PDB entry 9MSE | electron microscopy, 2.70 A resolution | chains I and J of the 16 polymer chains in the assembly

# Chain I
Name: DNA-directed RNA polymerase subunit beta
Source organism: Escherichia coli
Notes: EC 2.7.7.6
Reference sequence: P0A8V2 (RPOB_ECOLI); numbering as in UniProt (aligned over 1-1342)
Sequence (1342 residues; each row starts with the number of its first residue):
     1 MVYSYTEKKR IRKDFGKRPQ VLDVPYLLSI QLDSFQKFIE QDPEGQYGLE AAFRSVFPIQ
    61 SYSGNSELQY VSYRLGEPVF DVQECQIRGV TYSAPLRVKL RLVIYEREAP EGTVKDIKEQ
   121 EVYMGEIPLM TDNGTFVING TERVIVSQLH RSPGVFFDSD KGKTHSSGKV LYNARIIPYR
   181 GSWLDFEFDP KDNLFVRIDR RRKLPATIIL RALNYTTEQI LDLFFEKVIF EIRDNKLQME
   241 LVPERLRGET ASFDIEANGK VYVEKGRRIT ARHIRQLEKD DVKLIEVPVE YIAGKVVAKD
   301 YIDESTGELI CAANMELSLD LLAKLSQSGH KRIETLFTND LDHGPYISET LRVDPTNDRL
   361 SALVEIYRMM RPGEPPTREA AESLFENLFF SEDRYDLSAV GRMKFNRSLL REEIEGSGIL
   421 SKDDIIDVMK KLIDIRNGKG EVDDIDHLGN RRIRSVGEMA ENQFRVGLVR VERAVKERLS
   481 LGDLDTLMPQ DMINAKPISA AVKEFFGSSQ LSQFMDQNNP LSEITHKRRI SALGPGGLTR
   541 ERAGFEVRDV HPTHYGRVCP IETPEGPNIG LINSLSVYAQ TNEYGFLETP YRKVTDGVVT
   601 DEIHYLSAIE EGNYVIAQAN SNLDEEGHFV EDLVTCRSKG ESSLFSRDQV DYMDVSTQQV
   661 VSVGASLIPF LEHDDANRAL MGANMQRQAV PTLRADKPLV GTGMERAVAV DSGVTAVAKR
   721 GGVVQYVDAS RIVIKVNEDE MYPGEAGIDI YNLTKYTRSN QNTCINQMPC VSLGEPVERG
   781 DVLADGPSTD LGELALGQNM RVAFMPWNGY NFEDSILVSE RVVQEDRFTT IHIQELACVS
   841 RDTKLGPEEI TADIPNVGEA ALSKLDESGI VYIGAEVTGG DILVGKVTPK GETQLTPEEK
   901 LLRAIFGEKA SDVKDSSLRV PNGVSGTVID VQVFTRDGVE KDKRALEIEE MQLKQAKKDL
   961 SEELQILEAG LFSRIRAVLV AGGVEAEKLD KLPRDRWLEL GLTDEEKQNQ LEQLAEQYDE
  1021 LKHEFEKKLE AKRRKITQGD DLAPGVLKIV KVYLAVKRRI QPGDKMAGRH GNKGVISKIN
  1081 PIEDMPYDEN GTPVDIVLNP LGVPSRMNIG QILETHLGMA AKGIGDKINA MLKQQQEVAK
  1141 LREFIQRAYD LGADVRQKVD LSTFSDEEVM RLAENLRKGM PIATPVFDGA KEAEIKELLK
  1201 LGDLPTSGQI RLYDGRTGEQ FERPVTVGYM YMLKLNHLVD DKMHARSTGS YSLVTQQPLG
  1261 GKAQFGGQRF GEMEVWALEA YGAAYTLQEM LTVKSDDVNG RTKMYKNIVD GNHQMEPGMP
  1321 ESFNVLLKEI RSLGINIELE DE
Disordered / not traced: 1, 1342
Small-molecule neighbours: pyrophosphate (POP): Arg678, Ser1105, Arg1106
Swiss-Prot annotation at these positions:
  - modified residue (N6-acetyllysine): Lys1022, Lys1200
  - mutagenesis: Ile561 (I561S: Resistant to antibiotics salinamide A and B), Ile569 (I569S: Resistant to antibiotics salinamide A and B), Ala665 (A665E: Resistant to antibiotics salinamide A and B), Asp675 (D675A/G: Resistant to antibiotics salinamide A and B), Asn677 (N677H/K: Resistant to antibiotics salinamide A and B), Leu680 (L680M: Resistant to antibiotics salinamide A and B), Glu813 (E813K: Disrupts the enzyme's active center)

# Chain J
Name: DNA-directed RNA polymerase subunit beta'
Source organism: Escherichia coli
Notes: EC 2.7.7.6
Reference sequence: P0A8T7 (RPOC_ECOLI); residues 1-1407 here = UniProt positions 1-1407
Sequence (1415 residues; row label = number of the first residue in the row):
     1 MKDLLKFLKA QTKTEEFDAI KIALASPDMI RSWSFGEVKK PETINYRTFK PERDGLFCAR
    61 IFGPVKDYEC LCGKYKRLKH RGVICEKCGV EVTQTKVRRE RMGHIELASP TAHIWFLKSL
   121 PSRIGLLLDM PLRDIERVLY FESYVVIEGG MTNLERQQIL TEEQYLDALE EFGDEFDAKM
   181 GAEAIQALLK SMDLEQECEQ LREELNETNS ETKRKKLTKR IKLLEAFVQS GNKPEWMILT
   241 VLPVLPPDLR PLVPLDGGRF ATSDLNDLYR RVINRNNRLK RLLDLAAPDI IVRNEKRMLQ
   301 EAVDALLDNG RRGRAITGSN KRPLKSLADM IKGKQGRFRQ NLLGKRVDYS GRSVITVGPY
   361 LRLHQCGLPK KMALELFKPF IYGKLELRGL ATTIKAAKKM VEREEAVVWD ILDEVIREHP
   421 VLLNRAPTLH RLGIQAFEPV LIEGKAIQLH PLVCAAYNAD FDGDQMAVHV PLTLEAQLEA
   481 RALMMSTNNI LSPANGEPII VPSQDVVLGL YYMTRDCVNA KGEGMVLTGP KEAERLYRSG
   541 LASLHARVKV RITEYEKDAN GELVAKTSLK DTTVGRAILW MIVPKGLPYS IVNQALGKKA
   601 ISKMLNTCYR ILGLKPTVIF ADQIMYTGFA YAARSGASVG IDDMVIPEKK HEIISEAEAE
   661 VAEIQEQFQS GLVTAGERYN KVIDIWAAAN DRVSKAMMDN LQTETVINRD GQEEKQVSFN
   721 SIYMMADSGA RGSAAQIRQL AGMRGLMAKP DGSIIETPIT ANFREGLNVL QYFISTHGAR
   781 KGLADTALKT ANSGYLTRRL VDVAQDLVVT EDDCGTHEGI MMTPVIEGGD VKEPLRDRVL
   841 GRVTAEDVLK PGTADILVPR NTLLHEQWCD LLEENSVDAV KVRSVVSCDT DFGVCAHCYG
   901 RDLARGHIIN KGEAIGVIAA QSIGEPGTQL TMRTFHIGGA ASRAAAESSI QVKNKGSIKL
   961 SNVKSVVNSS GKLVITSRNT ELKLIDEFGR TKESYKVPYG AVLAKGDGEQ VAGGETVANW
  1021 DPHTMPVITE VSGFVRFTDM IDGQTITRQT DELTGLSSLV VLDSAERTAG GKDLRPALKI
  1081 VDAQGNDVLI PGTDMPAQYF LPGKAIVQLE DGVQISSGDT LARIPQESGG TKDITGGLPR
  1141 VADLFEARRP KEPAILAEIS GIVSFGKETK GKRRLVITPV DGSDPYEEMI PKWRQLNVFE
  1201 GERVERGDVI SDGPEAPHDI LRLRGVHAVT RYIVNEVQDV YRLQGVKIND KHIEVIVRQM
  1261 LRKATIVNAG SSDFLEGEQV EYSRVKIANR ELEANGKVGA TYSRDLLGIT KASLATESFI
  1321 SAASFQETTR VLTEAAVAGK RDELRGLKEN VIVGRLIPAG TGYAYHQDRM RRRAAGEAPA
  1381 APQVTAEDAS ASLAELLNAG LGGSDNELEL EVLFQ
Disordered / not traced: 1, 935-947, 1127-1134, 1375-1415
Construct notes: expression tag (1408-1415)
Ion coordination: Zn2+ site 1: Cys70, Cys72, Cys85, Cys88; Mg2+: Asp460, Asp462, Asp464; Zn2+ site 2: Cys814, Cys888, Cys895, Cys898
Swiss-Prot annotation at these positions:
  - binding site (Zn(2+)): Cys70, Cys72, Cys85, Cys88, Cys814, Cys888, Cys895, Cys898
  - binding site (Mg(2+)): Asp460, Asp462, Asp464
  - modified residue: Lys983 (N6-acetyllysine)
  - mutagenesis: Gln504 (Q504P: Resistant to antibiotics salinamide A and B), Asn690 (N690D: Resistant to antibiotics salinamide A and B), Met697 (M697V: Resistant to antibiotics salinamide A and B), Ala735 (A735T: Resistant to antibiotics salinamide A and B), Arg738 (R738C/H/P/S: Resistant to antibiotics salinamide A and B), Ala748 (A748E: Resistant to antibiotics salinamide A and B), Pro758 (P758S/T: Resistant to antibiotics salinamide A and B), Phe763 (F763C: Resistant to antibiotics salinamide A and B), Ser775 (S775A: Resistant to antibiotics salinamide A and B), Ala779 (A779T/V: Resistant to antibiotics salinamide A and B), Arg780 (R780C: Resistant to antibiotics salinamide A and B), Gly782 (G782A/C: Resistant to antibiotics salinamide A and B), 1 further mutagenesis entry in UniProt

# How chain I and chain J interact
Residue-residue contacts (305):
  Phe545(I) - Leu788(J)  hydrophobic
  Phe545(I) - Met932(J)  hydrophobic
  Phe545(I) - Arg933(J)
  Glu546(I) - Arg933(J)  salt bridge
  Arg548(I) - Arg780(J)
  Asp549(I) - Arg933(J)  salt bridge
  Val550(I) - Pro750(J)
  Val550(I) - His777(J)  hydrogen bond (backbone-side chain)
  Val550(I) - Arg780(J)
  His551(I) - Phe773(J)
  Tyr555(I) - Val769(J)
  Tyr555(I) - Phe773(J)
  Pro560(I) - Phe773(J)  hydrophobic
  Pro560(I) - Arg780(J)  hydrogen bond (backbone-side chain)
  Ile561(I) - Tyr772(J)  hydrophobic
  Thr563(I) - Arg780(J)
  Gly566(I) - Ala787(J)
  Ile569(I) - Leu783(J)  hydrophobic
  Ile569(I) - Ala784(J)
  Gln618(I) - Leu770(J)
  Thr635(I) - Leu770(J)
  Arg637(I) - Leu770(J)
  Ser642(I) - Leu770(J)
  Thr657(I) - Val769(J)
  Val660(I) - Val769(J)  hydrophobic
  Leu671(I) - Tyr772(J)
  Glu672(I) - Gly766(J)
  Glu672(I) - Leu767(J)  hydrogen bond (backbone-backbone)
  His673(I) - Phe763(J)  hydrogen bond (side chain-backbone)
  His673(I) - Arg764(J)  hydrogen bond (side chain-backbone)
  His673(I) - Glu765(J)
  His673(I) - Gly766(J)
  Asp674(I) - Phe763(J)
  Asp674(I) - Tyr772(J)  hydrogen bond (backbone-side chain)
  Asp675(I) - Arg744(J)  salt bridge
  Asp675(I) - Phe763(J)
  Asp675(I) - Tyr772(J)
  Ala676(I) - Tyr772(J)
  Ala676(I) - Ala779(J)  hydrophobic
  Asn677(I) - Ala779(J)
  Asn677(I) - Leu783(J)
  Ala679(I) - Tyr772(J)
  Leu680(I) - Leu783(J)  hydrophobic
  Phe804(I) - Ala637(J)
  Phe804(I) - Ser638(J)  hydrogen bond (backbone-side chain)
  Met805(I) - Ala637(J)
  Pro806(I) - Asp505(J)
  Pro806(I) - Ala632(J)
  Pro806(I) - Ala633(J)
  Pro806(I) - Ala637(J)
  Asn808(I) - Pro359(J)
  Asn808(I) - Ala633(J)
  Gly809(I) - Val357(J)
  Gly809(I) - Pro359(J)
  Gly809(I) - Phe629(J)
  Tyr810(I) - Pro359(J)
  Phe812(I) - Pro451(J)  hydrophobic
  Phe812(I) - Phe461(J)
  Phe812(I) - Ser503(J)
  Phe812(I) - Asp505(J)
  Glu813(I) - Phe461(J)  hydrogen bond (backbone-backbone)
  Glu813(I) - Gln504(J)  hydrogen bond
  Asp814(I) - Phe461(J)
  Ser815(I) - Val357(J)
  Ser815(I) - Phe461(J)
  Arg841(I) - Asp256(J)
  Lys1065(I) - Asp462(J)
  Lys1073(I) - Asp462(J)  salt bridge
  Val1075(I) - Thr356(J)
  Val1075(I) - Phe461(J)  hydrogen bond (backbone-backbone)
  Val1075(I) - Asp462(J)
  Val1075(I) - Gly463(J)
  Ile1076(I) - Thr356(J)
  Ser1077(I) - Val357(J)
  Asn1099(I) - Asp505(J)  hydrogen bond
  Pro1100(I) - Ala637(J)
  Pro1100(I) - Val639(J)  hydrophobic
  Leu1101(I) - Gln504(J)
  Leu1101(I) - Asp505(J)
  Leu1101(I) - Met725(J)  hydrophobic
  Leu1101(I) - Arg731(J)
  Pro1104(I) - Met725(J)  hydrophobic
  Pro1104(I) - Leu740(J)
  Ser1105(I) - Arg731(J)
  Ser1105(I) - Gln736(J)
  Arg1106(I) - Arg731(J)
  Met1107(I) - Gln739(J)
  Met1107(I) - Leu740(J)  hydrophobic
  Met1107(I) - Phe763(J)  hydrophobic
  Ile1109(I) - Met644(J)  hydrophobic
  Ile1109(I) - Leu740(J)  hydrophobic
  Ile1112(I) - Val639(J)  hydrophobic
  Leu1113(I) - Ile641(J)  hydrophobic
  His1116(I) - Ile641(J)
  Phe1187(I) - Leu767(J)
  Phe1187(I) - Asn768(J)
  Phe1187(I) - Val769(J)  hydrophobic
  Glu1192(I) - Ile641(J)
  Glu1192(I) - Arg764(J)  salt bridge
  Lys1196(I) - Asp642(J)  salt bridge
  Ser1207(I) - Asp642(J)
  Gln1209(I) - Val639(J)
  Gln1209(I) - Gly640(J)
  Glu1219(I) - Arg634(J)  salt bridge
  Phe1221(I) - Ala633(J)
  Phe1221(I) - Arg634(J)
  Glu1222(I) - Tyr512(J)  hydrogen bond
  Glu1222(I) - Tyr537(J)  hydrogen bond
  Glu1222(I) - Arg634(J)
  Glu1222(I) - Ser635(J)  hydrogen bond (backbone-backbone)
  Arg1223(I) - Ser635(J)  hydrogen bond (backbone-backbone)
  Arg1223(I) - Gly636(J)
  Arg1223(I) - Phe719(J)  hydrogen bond (side chain-backbone)
  Arg1223(I) - Ser721(J)  hydrogen bond
  Arg1223(I) - Met724(J)
  Pro1224(I) - Gly636(J)
  Pro1224(I) - Ser638(J)
  Val1225(I) - Gly636(J)
  Val1225(I) - Ser638(J)
  Thr1226(I) - Ser638(J)  hydrogen bond (backbone-side chain)
  Thr1226(I) - Val639(J)  hydrogen bond (side chain-backbone)
  Thr1226(I) - Gly640(J)
  Val1239(I) - Val354(J)  hydrophobic
  Val1239(I) - Lys445(J)
  Asp1240(I) - Lys445(J)  salt bridge
  Lys1242(I) - Arg352(J)
  Lys1242(I) - Val354(J)
  Lys1242(I) - Gln465(J)
  Met1243(I) - Arg352(J)
  Met1243(I) - Ser353(J)
  Met1243(I) - Met372(J)  hydrophobic
  Met1243(I) - Lys445(J)
  His1244(I) - Gly351(J)
  His1244(I) - Arg352(J)  hydrogen bond (backbone-backbone)
  His1244(I) - Met372(J)
  Ala1245(I) - Ser350(J)
  Ala1245(I) - Gly351(J)
  Ala1245(I) - Glu375(J)
  Arg1246(I) - Asp348(J)  salt bridge
  Arg1246(I) - Tyr349(J)  hydrogen bond (backbone-backbone)
  Arg1246(I) - Ser350(J)  hydrogen bond (backbone-backbone)
  Arg1246(I) - Glu375(J)
  Arg1246(I) - Leu376(J)
  Ser1247(I) - Asp348(J)
  Ser1247(I) - Tyr349(J)  hydrogen bond (backbone-backbone)
  Ser1247(I) - Glu375(J)  hydrogen bond (backbone-side chain)
  Ser1247(I) - Pro379(J)
  Thr1248(I) - Asp348(J)
  Tyr1251(I) - Asp348(J)  hydrogen bond
  Leu1253(I) - Arg99(J)  hydrogen bond (backbone-side chain)
  Val1254(I) - Arg99(J)  hydrogen bond (backbone-side chain)
  Val1254(I) - Pro251(J)
  Val1254(I) - Arg337(J)
  Thr1255(I) - Asn341(J)
  Gln1256(I) - Arg99(J)
  Gln1257(I) - Asn341(J)  hydrogen bond (side chain-backbone)
  Gln1257(I) - Lys345(J)
  Pro1258(I) - Arg346(J)
  Pro1258(I) - Val347(J)
  Pro1258(I) - Asp348(J)
  Leu1259(I) - Arg346(J)
  Gly1260(I) - Arg346(J)
  Phe1265(I) - Glu375(J)
  Gly1267(I) - Arg346(J)  hydrogen bond (backbone-side chain)
  Gly1267(I) - Val347(J)
  Gly1267(I) - Ser350(J)
  Gln1268(I) - Arg346(J)
  Gln1268(I) - Val347(J)  hydrogen bond (backbone-backbone)
  Gln1268(I) - Ser350(J)  hydrogen bond (backbone-side chain)
  Gln1268(I) - Gly351(J)
  Gln1268(I) - Arg352(J)  hydrogen bond
  Arg1269(I) - Arg339(J)  hydrogen bond (side chain-backbone)
  Arg1269(I) - Gln340(J)  hydrogen bond (side chain-backbone)
  Arg1269(I) - Gly344(J)
  Arg1269(I) - Lys345(J)
  Arg1269(I) - Arg346(J)
  Phe1270(I) - Gly344(J)
  Phe1270(I) - Lys345(J)  hydrogen bond (backbone-backbone)
  Phe1270(I) - His469(J)
  Glu1272(I) - Arg339(J)  salt bridge
  Glu1272(I) - Leu343(J)
  Met1273(I) - Thr428(J)
  Glu1274(I) - Asn424(J)
  Glu1274(I) - Thr428(J)  hydrogen bond
  Glu1274(I) - Ile434(J)
  Val1275(I) - Leu343(J)
  Trp1276(I) - Arg798(J)
  Trp1276(I) - Val801(J)
  Trp1276(I) - Val917(J)
  Trp1276(I) - Gln921(J)
  Ala1277(I) - Arg431(J)
  Ala1277(I) - Ile434(J)  hydrophobic
  Ala1277(I) - Gln921(J)
  Leu1278(I) - Met484(J)  hydrophobic
  Glu1279(I) - Gln805(J)  hydrogen bond
  Glu1279(I) - Ala914(J)
  Glu1279(I) - Leu1347(J)
  Glu1279(I) - Val1351(J)
  Glu1279(I) - Ile1357(J)
  Ala1280(I) - Arg431(J)  hydrogen bond (backbone-side chain)
  Ala1280(I) - Gln921(J)
  Tyr1281(I) - Arg431(J)  hydrogen bond (side chain-backbone)
  Tyr1281(I) - Ile434(J)  hydrogen bond (side chain-backbone)
  Tyr1281(I) - Leu483(J)
  Tyr1281(I) - Met484(J)  hydrophobic
  Tyr1281(I) - Asn489(J)  hydrogen bond
  Gly1282(I) - Gly1360(J)
  Gly1282(I) - Thr1361(J)  hydrogen bond (backbone-backbone)
  Ala1283(I) - Glu479(J)
  Ala1284(I) - Glu479(J)  hydrogen bond (backbone-side chain)
  Ala1284(I) - Leu1356(J)
  Ala1284(I) - Ile1357(J)  hydrophobic
  Ala1284(I) - Thr1361(J)  hydrogen bond (backbone-side chain)
  Ala1284(I) - Gly1362(J)
  Tyr1285(I) - Glu475(J)
  Tyr1285(I) - Glu479(J)  hydrogen bond (backbone-side chain)
  Tyr1285(I) - Thr1361(J)
  Thr1286(I) - Ala476(J)
  Thr1286(I) - Glu479(J)  hydrogen bond
  Gln1288(I) - Gly1354(J)
  Gln1288(I) - Leu1356(J)
  Glu1289(I) - Pro471(J)
  Glu1289(I) - Leu472(J)  hydrogen bond (side chain-backbone)
  Glu1289(I) - Thr473(J)  hydrogen bond
  Glu1289(I) - Ala476(J)
  Met1290(I) - Val347(J)
  Leu1291(I) - Lys345(J)  hydrogen bond (backbone-side chain)
  Leu1291(I) - Val1351(J)
  Thr1292(I) - Gly1354(J)
  Lys1294(I) - Val347(J)
  Lys1294(I) - Asp348(J)  hydrogen bond (backbone-backbone)
  Lys1294(I) - Val470(J)  hydrogen bond (side chain-backbone)
  Lys1294(I) - Leu472(J)
  Ser1295(I) - Lys345(J)
  Ser1295(I) - Arg346(J)  hydrogen bond (side chain-backbone)
  Asp1296(I) - Lys345(J)  salt bridge
  Met1304(I) - Leu472(J)  hydrophobic
  Met1304(I) - Thr473(J)
  Tyr1305(I) - Tyr349(J)
  Tyr1305(I) - Tyr382(J)
  Ile1308(I) - Pro379(J)  hydrophobic
  Ile1308(I) - Phe380(J)  hydrophobic
  Ile1308(I) - Leu472(J)  hydrophobic
  Val1309(I) - Gly383(J)
  His1313(I) - Phe380(J)
  His1313(I) - Leu472(J)
  His1313(I) - Thr473(J)
  His1313(I) - Leu474(J)  hydrogen bond (backbone-backbone)
  His1313(I) - Gln477(J)
  Met1315(I) - Thr473(J)
  Met1319(I) - Phe17(J)  hydrophobic
  Pro1320(I) - Val1353(J)
  Glu1321(I) - Arg99(J)  salt bridge
  Ser1322(I) - Asn341(J)
  Ser1322(I) - Leu342(J)
  Phe1323(I) - Ile20(J)  hydrophobic
  Phe1323(I) - Leu342(J)
  Phe1323(I) - Ile1352(J)  hydrophobic
  Phe1323(I) - Val1353(J)  hydrophobic
  Val1325(I) - Arg99(J)
  Val1325(I) - Arg337(J)
  Leu1326(I) - Ile331(J)  hydrophobic
  Leu1326(I) - Arg337(J)
  Leu1326(I) - Phe338(J)  hydrophobic
  Leu1326(I) - Leu342(J)  hydrophobic
  Lys1328(I) - Glu100(J)
  Lys1328(I) - Leu245(J)
  Lys1328(I) - Leu249(J)
  Glu1329(I) - Ile331(J)
  Glu1329(I) - Arg337(J)  salt bridge
  Ile1330(I) - Ile331(J)  hydrophobic
  Arg1331(I) - Trp33(J)
  Arg1331(I) - Pro243(J)
  Ser1332(I) - Met102(J)
  Ser1332(I) - Leu245(J)
  Ser1332(I) - Leu327(J)
  Leu1333(I) - His113(J)  hydrogen bond (backbone-side chain)
  Leu1333(I) - Trp115(J)  hydrophobic
  Leu1333(I) - Leu307(J)
  Leu1333(I) - Leu327(J)  hydrophobic
  Gly1334(I) - Ala25(J)
  Ile1335(I) - Ile22(J)  hydrophobic
  Ile1335(I) - Ala23(J)
  Ile1335(I) - Trp33(J)
  Asn1336(I) - Lys21(J)
  Asn1336(I) - Ile22(J)
  Asn1336(I) - Ala23(J)  hydrogen bond (backbone-backbone)
  Asn1336(I) - Leu24(J)
  Asn1336(I) - Met29(J)
  Asn1336(I) - Trp33(J)
  Ile1337(I) - Ile20(J)  hydrophobic
  Ile1337(I) - Lys21(J)
  Glu1338(I) - Ile20(J)
  Glu1338(I) - Lys21(J)  hydrogen bond (backbone-backbone)
  Leu1339(I) - Glu15(J)
  Leu1339(I) - Phe17(J)  hydrophobic
  Leu1339(I) - Ala19(J)
  Leu1339(I) - Ile20(J)  hydrophobic
  Glu1340(I) - Phe17(J)
  Glu1340(I) - Asp18(J)  hydrogen bond (backbone-backbone)
  Glu1340(I) - Ala19(J)  hydrogen bond (backbone-backbone)
  Glu1340(I) - Lys21(J)
  Asp1341(I) - Glu16(J)
  Asp1341(I) - Phe17(J)
  Asp1341(I) - Asp18(J)
Also at the interface, not in a pair above, chain I (160 interface residues in all): Pro552, His554, Cys559, Gly570, Asn573, Asn620, Trp807, Asn811, Lys844, Gln1061, Pro1062, Gly1063, Gly1074, Val1103, Gly1249, Gly1271, Leu1287, Asn1299, Arg1301, Gln1314, Gly1318
Also at the interface, not in a pair above, chain J (173 interface residues in all): Thr12, Thr14, Arg47, Val244, Pro246, Asp248, Gly257, Met330, Tyr360, Lys371, Lys378, Leu422, Pro427, Leu432, Gln435, Ala446, Ala459, Asp460, Ala467, Arg538, Ala630, Asn720, Ala730, Gly732, Thr776, Asp785, Ile918, Phe1319, Leu1332, Ala1336, Arg1341, Arg1355, Ala1359

# Overview
The interface between chain I and chain J involves 160 residues on one side and 173 on the other; the contacts
include 58 hydrogen bonds and 13 salt bridges. Polar contacts include Glu546(I)-Arg933(J), Asp549(I)-Arg933(J)
and Asp675(I)-Arg744(J). Chain I binds pyrophosphate.
Chain I is DNA-directed RNA polymerase subunit beta and chain J is DNA-directed RNA polymerase subunit beta',
both from Escherichia coli; the structure, de novo SigN RNA polymerase transcription initiation intermediate
with pre-catalytic bEBP state (RPi1 open ring), was determined by electron microscopy (same publication as
9MSF, 9MSG, 9MSH and 9MSJ).
